PDB entry 7LL2 | electron microscopy, 3.73 A resolution | chains C and I of the 12 polymer chains in the assembly

[Chain C]
Protein: Envelope glycoprotein gp120
Organism: Human immunodeficiency virus 1
UniProt: Q2N0S6 (Q2N0S6_9HIV1); the construct lacks a stretch of the UniProt sequence and is renumbered around it, so the offset changes along the chain: 31-139 = UniProt 30-138; 148-185 = UniProt 139-176; 187-309 = UniProt 186-308; 312-321 = UniProt 309-318; 2 more segments
Sequence (473 residues; numbered 31 to 505 plus 10 insertion-coded residues; 12 numbers in that range are skipped by the numbering (no residue carries them; nothing is unmodelled there); the number before each row is that of its first residue; a row labelled like 185A-185I holds insertion residues (185A, then the next letters in order)):
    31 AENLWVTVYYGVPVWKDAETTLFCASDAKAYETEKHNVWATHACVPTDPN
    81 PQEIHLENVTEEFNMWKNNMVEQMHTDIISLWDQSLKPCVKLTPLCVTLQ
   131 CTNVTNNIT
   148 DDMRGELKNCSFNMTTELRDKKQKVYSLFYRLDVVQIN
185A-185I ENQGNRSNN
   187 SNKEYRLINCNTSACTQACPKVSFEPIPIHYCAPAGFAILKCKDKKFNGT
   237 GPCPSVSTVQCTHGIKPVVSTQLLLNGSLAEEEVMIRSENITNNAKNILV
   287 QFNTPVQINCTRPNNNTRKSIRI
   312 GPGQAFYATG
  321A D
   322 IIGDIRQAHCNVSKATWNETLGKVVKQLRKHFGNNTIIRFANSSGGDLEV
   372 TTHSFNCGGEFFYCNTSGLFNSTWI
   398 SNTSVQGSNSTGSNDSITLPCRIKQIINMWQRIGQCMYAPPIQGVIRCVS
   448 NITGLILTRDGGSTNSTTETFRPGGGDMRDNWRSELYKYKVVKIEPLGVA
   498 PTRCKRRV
Disordered / not traced: 148-150, 185A-185I, 398-411
Disulfide bonds: Cys54-Cys74, Cys119-Cys205, Cys126-Cys196, Cys131-Cys157, Cys201-Cys433, Cys218-Cys247, Cys228-Cys239, Cys296-Cys331, Cys378-Cys445, Cys385-Cys418
Glycans and other covalent adducts: N-acetylglucosamine (NAG) linked to Asn88, Asn133, Asn156, Asn160, Asn197, Asn234, Asn262, Asn295, Asn301, Asn355, Asn363, Asn386, Asn392, Asn448; glycan linked to Asn276
Construct notes: conflict Cys201 (Ile200 in Q2N0S6), Asn332 (Thr330 in Q2N0S6), Cys433 (Ala430 in Q2N0S6), Cys501 (Ala498 in Q2N0S6)
From the paper describing this entry:
  - mutagenesis - N276D, R456S: abolished binding to VRC33.01
  - mutagenesis - N234S, D368R: decreased binding to VRC33.01
  - post-translational modification sites: Asn276
  - mutagenesis - N276D, R456S: abolished binding to VRC40.01
  - mutagenesis - D368R: decreased binding to VRC40.01

[Chain I]
Protein: VRC33.01 Fab Heavy chain
Organism: Homo sapiens
Notes: antibody fragment or engineered binder
Sequence (225 residues; numbered 1 to 222 plus 3 insertion-coded residues; the number before each row is that of its first residue; a row labelled like 82A-82C holds insertion residues (82A, then the next letters in order)):
     1 QVQLQQWGAGLLKPSETLSLTCALYGRSLNGNYWSWIRQSPGKGLEWIGE
    51 INHSGSTYFNPSFKSRVAMSVDTSKSQFSLKL
82A-82C NSV
    83 TAADTGIYFCARGKRYSASYSNYFGVWGQGTQVTVSSASTKGPSVFPLAP
   133 SSKSTSGGTAALGCLVKDYFPEPVTVSWNSGALTSGVHTFPAVLQSSGLY
   183 SLSSVVTVPSSSLGTQTYICNVNHKPSNTKVDKKVEPKSC
Disordered / not traced: 135-137, 221-222
Disulfide bonds: Cys22-Cys92, Cys146-Cys202

[Interface between chain C and chain I]
Contacting residue pairs (23; chain C residue first):
  Thr278(C) with Ser99(I); Ala100(I); Ser101(I), hydrogen bond (backbone-backbone)
  Asn279(C) with Ser101(I), hydrogen bond; Tyr102(I)
  Asn280(C) with Ala100(I); Ser101(I), hydrogen bond (side chain-backbone); Tyr102(I), hydrogen bond (side chain-backbone)
  Ala281(C) with Tyr102(I), hydrophobic
  Arg456(C) with Arg97(I); Ser99(I), hydrogen bond (side chain-backbone)
  Asp457(C) with Arg97(I)
  Gly458(C) with Tyr102(I); Ser103(I); Tyr105(I)
  Gly459(C) with Arg97(I), hydrogen bond (backbone-side chain); Tyr105(I)
  Ser460(C) with Arg94(I), hydrogen bond (backbone-side chain); Gly95(I); Ser103(I); Tyr105(I), hydrogen bond (backbone-side chain)
  Ser463(C) with Arg97(I)
  Glu466(C) with Arg97(I), salt bridge
Interface residues without a listed pair, chain C (13 interface residues in all): Thr461, Thr465
Interface residues without a listed pair, chain I (10 interface residues in all): Gly107

[Summary]
Chain C and chain I form an interface of 13 and 10 residues respectively, with 8 hydrogen bonds and 1 salt
bridge. Polar contacts include Glu466(C)-Arg97(I), Asn279(C)-Ser101(I) and Asn280(C)-Ser101(I). The paper
reports that N276D and R456S of chain C abolish binding to VRC33.01; a modification site at Asn276(C); 4
substitutions were tested in all.
Here chain C is Envelope glycoprotein gp120 (Human immunodeficiency virus 1) and chain I is VRC33.01 Fab Heavy
chain (Homo sapiens). Entry 7LL2 (Cryo-EM structure of BG505 DS-SOSIP in complex with Glycan276-Dependent
Broadly Neutralizing Antibody VRC33.01 Fab) was determined by electron microscopy, deposited together with
7LG6 and 7LL1.
